PDB entry 3AZG | X-ray diffraction, 2.40 A resolution | chains G and J of the 10 polymer chains in the assembly

[Chain G]
Protein: Histone H2A type 1-B/E
Source organism: Homo sapiens
Reference sequence: P04908 (H2A1B_HUMAN); residues 0-129 here correspond to UniProt positions 1-130 (UniProt number = residue number + 1)
Amino-acid sequence (133 residues; row label = number of the first residue in the row; numbers below 1 keep their minus sign (Gly-3 is residue -3)):
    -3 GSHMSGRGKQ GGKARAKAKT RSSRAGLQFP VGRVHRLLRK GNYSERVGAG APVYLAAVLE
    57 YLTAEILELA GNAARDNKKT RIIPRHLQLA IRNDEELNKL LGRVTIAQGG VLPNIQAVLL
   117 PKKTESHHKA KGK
Not modelled in the structure: -3 to 14, 119-129
Differences from the reference sequence: expression tag (-3 to -1)
UniProt features mapped onto this chain:
  - modified residue: Ser1 (N-acetylserine), Arg3 (Citrulline), Lys5 (N6-(2-hydroxyisobutyryl)lysine), Lys9 (N6-(2-hydroxyisobutyryl)lysine), Lys13 (N6-(beta-hydroxybutyryl)lysine), Lys36 (N6-(2-hydroxyisobutyryl)lysine), Lys74 (N6-(2-hydroxyisobutyryl)lysine), Lys75 (N6-(2-hydroxyisobutyryl)lysine), Lys95 (N6-(2-hydroxyisobutyryl)lysine), Gln104 (N5-methylglutamine), Lys118 (N6-(2-hydroxyisobutyryl)lysine), Lys119 (N6-crotonyllysine), Thr120 (Phosphothreonine), Lys125 (N6-crotonyllysine)
  - cross-link (Glycyl lysine isopeptide (Lys-Gly)): Lys13 (interchain with G-Cter in ubiquitin), Lys15 (interchain with G-Cter in ubiquitin), Lys119 (interchain with G-Cter in ubiquitin)

[Chain J]
Molecule: 146-nt DNA strand
Sequence (146 nucleotides; row label = number of the first residue in the row):
   147 ATCAATATCC ACCTGCAGAT TCTACCAAAA GTGTATTTGG AAACTGCTCC ATCAAAAGGC
   207 ATGTTCAGCT GAATTCAGCT GAACATGCCT TTTGATGGAG CAGTTTCCAA ATACACTTTT
   267 GGTAGAATCT GCAGGTGGAT ATTGAT
Not modelled in the structure: 147
Ion coordination: Mn2+ site 1 near DG186 (its only coordinating residue here); Mn2+ site 2 near DG217 (its only coordinating residue here); Mn2+ site 3 near DG280 (its only coordinating residue here)

[Chain G / chain J interface]
Residue-residue contacts (11; chain G residue first):
  Lys15(G) with DG177(J), phosphate contact; DT178(J), phosphate contact
  Thr16(G) with DG177(J), phosphate contact
  Arg17(G) with DG177(J), salt bridge to the phosphate
  Arg20(G) with DT178(J), salt bridge to the phosphate
  Gly28(G) with DA176(J), phosphate contact; DG177(J), phosphate contact
  Arg29(G) with DA176(J), hydrogen bond to the phosphate
  Arg32(G) with DA176(J), salt bridge to the phosphate
  Arg42(G) with DG185(J), salt bridge to the phosphate
  Arg77(G) with DT166(J), sugar contact
Other interface residues (no listed pair), chain G (10 interface residues in all): Glu41
Other interface residues (no listed pair), chain J (7 interface residues in all): DA175, DT184

[Summary]
Chain G and chain J form an interface of 10 and 7 residues respectively, with 1 hydrogen bond and 4 salt
bridges. Polar pairs include Arg29(G)-DA176(J), Arg17(G)-DG177(J) and Arg20(G)-DT178(J).
Here chain G is Histone H2A type 1-B/E (Homo sapiens) and chain J is a 146-nt DNA strand. Entry 3AZG (Crystal
Structure of Human Nucleosome Core Particle Containing H3K115Q mutation) was determined by X-ray diffraction
(same publication as 3AYW, 3AZE, 3AZF, 3AZH, 3AZJ, 3AZK and 3 further entries).
